PDB entry 7WL5 | X-ray diffraction, 2.80 A resolution | chains E and D of the 6 polymer chains in the assembly

Chain E:
Name: Hemagglutinin
From: Influenza A virus
UniProtKB: D1LPE3 (D1LPE3_9INFA); residues 1-321 here correspond to UniProt positions 17-337 (UniProt number = residue number + 16)
Amino-acid sequence (321 residues; numbered 1 to 321; the number before each row is that of its first residue):
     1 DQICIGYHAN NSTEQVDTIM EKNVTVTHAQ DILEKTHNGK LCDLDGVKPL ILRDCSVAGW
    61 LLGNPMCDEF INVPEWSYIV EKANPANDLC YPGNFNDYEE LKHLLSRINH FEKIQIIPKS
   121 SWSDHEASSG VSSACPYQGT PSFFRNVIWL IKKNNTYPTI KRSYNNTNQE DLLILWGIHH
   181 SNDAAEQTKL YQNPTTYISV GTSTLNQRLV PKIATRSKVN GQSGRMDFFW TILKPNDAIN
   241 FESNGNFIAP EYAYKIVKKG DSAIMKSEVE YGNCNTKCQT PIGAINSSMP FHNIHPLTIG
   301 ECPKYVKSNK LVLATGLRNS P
Disulfide bonds: Cys42-Cys274, Cys55-Cys67, Cys90-Cys135, Cys278-Cys302
Covalent attachments: N-acetylglucosamine (NAG) linked to Asn11, Asn23, Asn154, Asn165, Asn286

Chain D:
Name: Hemagglutinin
From: Influenza A virus
UniProtKB: A0A6B7HQ22 (A0A6B7HQ22_9INFA); residues 1-169 here correspond to UniProt positions 334-502 (UniProt number = residue number + 333)
Amino-acid sequence (169 residues; numbered 1 to 169; the number before each row is that of its first residue):
     1 AIAGFIEGGW QGMVDGWYGY HHSNEQGSGY AADKESTQKA IDGVTNKVNS IIDKMNTQFE
    61 AVGREFNNLE RRIENLNKKM EDGFLDVWTY NAELLVLMEN ERTLDFHDSN VKNLYDKVRL
   121 QLRDNAKELG NGCFEFYHKC DNECMESVRN GTYDYPQYSE EARLKREEI
Disulfide bonds: Cys140-Cys144

Chain E / chain D interface:
Pairs across the interface (11; chain E residue first):
  Asp97(E) - Leu69(D)
  Glu99(E) - Arg72(D)
  Glu100(E) - Leu69(D)
  Glu100(E) - Glu70(D)
  Glu100(E) - Arg71(D)  hydrogen bond (side chain-backbone)
  Glu100(E) - Arg72(D)  salt bridge
  His103(E) - Arg71(D)
  His103(E) - Arg72(D)
  His103(E) - Asn75(D)
  Trp230(E) - Leu69(D)  hydrophobic
  Lys304(E) - Asp86(D)  salt bridge
Interface residues without a listed pair, chain D (7 interface residues in all): Asn68

In short:
The interface between chain E and chain D involves 6 residues on one side and 7 on the other; the contacts
include 1 hydrogen bond and 2 salt bridges. Polar contacts include Glu100(E)-Arg72(D), Lys304(E)-Asp86(D) and
Glu100(E)-Arg71(D).
Here chain E is Hemagglutinin and chain D is Hemagglutinin, both from Influenza A virus. Entry 7WL5 (Structure
of an avian influenza H5 hemagglutinin from the influenza virus A/Equine/Guangxi/25/2010(H5N1) and
A/Equine/Guangxi/68/2010(H5N1)) was determined by X-ray diffraction.
